PDB entry 4MG6 | X-ray diffraction, 2.10 A resolution | chains A and B of the 4 polymer chains in the assembly

[Chain A (and B)]
Protein: Estrogen receptor
Organism: Homo sapiens
Notes: fragment: ligand binding domain; chain B of this document is another copy of the same molecule, construct and numbering; everything in this record applies to it too
UniProt: P03372 (ESR1_HUMAN); residues 302-552 here = UniProt positions 302-552
Sequence (255 residues; each row starts with the number of its first residue):
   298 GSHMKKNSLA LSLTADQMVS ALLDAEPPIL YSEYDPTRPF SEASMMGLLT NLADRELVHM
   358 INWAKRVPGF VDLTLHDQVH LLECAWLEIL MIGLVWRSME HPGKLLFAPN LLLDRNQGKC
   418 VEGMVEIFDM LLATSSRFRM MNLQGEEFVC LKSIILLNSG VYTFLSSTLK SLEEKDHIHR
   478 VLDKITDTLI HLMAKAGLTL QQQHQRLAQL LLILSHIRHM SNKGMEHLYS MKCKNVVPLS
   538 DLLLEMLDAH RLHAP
Disordered / not traced: 298-304, 415-420, 462-464, 549-552 (chain B: 298-302, 463-472, 549-552)
Differences from the reference sequence: expression tag (298-301); engineered mutation Ser537 (Tyr in P03372)
Modified positions: Cys381 (s-hydroxycysteine; CSO); Cys530 (s-hydroxycysteine; CSO)
Ligand contacts: benzyl butyl benzene-1,2-dicarboxylate (27G): Met343, Leu346, Thr347, Leu349, Ala350, Glu353, Leu384, Leu387, Met388, Leu391, Arg394, Leu402, Phe404, Met421, Ile424, Phe425, Leu428, Gly521, Leu525
What the authors report for this chain:
  - binding site for benzyl butyl benzene-1,2-dicarboxylate: Met421
  - conformationally variable residues (side-chain flip): Met421
  - specificity-determining residues: Met421 (proposed by the authors, not directly observed)
  - mutagenesis - Y537S: increased stability (citing earlier work)

[Interface between chain A and chain B]
Contacting residue pairs (59; chain A residue first):
  Cys381(A) - His516(B)
  Met427(A) - Thr460(B)
  Ala430(A) - Tyr459(B)
  Arg434(A) - Tyr459(B)  hydrogen bond
  Arg434(A) - His476(B)  hydrogen bond
  Ile451(A) - Leu509(B)  hydrophobic
  Asn455(A) - Leu509(B)
  Asn455(A) - His513(B)  hydrogen bond (backbone-side chain)
  Ser456(A) - His513(B)
  Val458(A) - His513(B)
  Tyr459(A) - Ala430(B)
  Tyr459(A) - Arg434(B)  hydrogen bond
  Tyr459(A) - Ile510(B)
  Tyr459(A) - His513(B)
  Thr460(A) - Met427(B)
  His476(A) - Arg434(B)
  Asp480(A) - Gln506(B)  hydrogen bond
  Thr483(A) - His501(B)
  Thr483(A) - Ala505(B)
  Asp484(A) - His501(B)  salt bridge
  Asp484(A) - Gln502(B)  hydrogen bond
  Ile487(A) - His501(B)
  Leu497(A) - Leu497(B)  hydrophobic
  Gln498(A) - Asp484(B)  hydrogen bond
  His501(A) - Thr483(B)
  His501(A) - Ile487(B)
  His501(A) - His501(B)
  His501(A) - Leu504(B)
  Gln502(A) - Asp480(B)
  Gln502(A) - Asp484(B)  hydrogen bond
  Leu504(A) - His501(B)
  Ala505(A) - Thr483(B)
  Ala505(A) - Leu508(B)  hydrophobic
  Gln506(A) - Asp480(B)  hydrogen bond
  Leu508(A) - Ala505(B)  hydrophobic
  Leu509(A) - Ile451(B)  hydrophobic
  Leu509(A) - Asn455(B)
  Leu509(A) - Leu511(B)  hydrophobic
  Ile510(A) - Tyr459(B)
  Leu511(A) - Leu509(B)  hydrophobic
  Ser512(A) - Asn455(B)
  Ser512(A) - Leu511(B)
  Ser512(A) - Ser512(B)
  Ser512(A) - Arg515(B)  hydrogen bond
  His513(A) - Asn455(B)  hydrogen bond (side chain-backbone)
  His513(A) - Ser456(B)
  His513(A) - Val458(B)
  His513(A) - Tyr459(B)
  His513(A) - Arg515(B)  hydrogen bond
  Arg515(A) - Ser512(B)  hydrogen bond
  Arg515(A) - His513(B)  hydrogen bond
  Arg515(A) - His516(B)
  His516(A) - Cys381(B)
  His516(A) - Arg515(B)
  His516(A) - Asn519(B)  hydrogen bond
  Asn519(A) - His516(B)  hydrogen bond
  Asn519(A) - Asn519(B)  hydrogen bond
  Lys520(A) - His547(B)
  Glu523(A) - Glu523(B)
Interface residues without a listed pair, chain A (37 interface residues in all): Thr431, Gly457, Leu479, His547
Interface residues without a listed pair, chain B (36 interface residues in all): Leu479, Gln498, Gln500, Lys520

[Overview]
37 residues of chain A and 36 residues of chain B are in contact; the contacts include 17 hydrogen bonds and 1
salt bridge. Polar pairs include Asp484(A)-His501(B), Arg434(A)-Tyr459(B) and Arg434(A)-His476(B). Ligands of
chain A: benzyl butyl benzene-1,2-dicarboxylate. The paper reports a binding site for benzyl butyl
benzene-1,2-dicarboxylate at Met421(A); Y537S of chain A increases stability.
Chain A and chain B are both Estrogen receptor (Homo sapiens); the structure, Crystal structure of hERa-LBD
(Y537S) in complex with benzylbutylphtalate, was determined by X-ray diffraction together with 4MG5, 4MG7,
4MG8, 4MG9, 4MGA, 4MGB, 4MGC and 4MGD from the same study.
